6JJO - chains A and G of the 18 polymer chains in the assembly; structure by X-ray diffraction, 4.16 A resolution (low resolution: residue-level contacts below are approximate; hydrogen-bond / salt-bridge calls are withheld).

== Chain A ==
Protein: Periplasmic serine endoprotease DegP
Source organism: Escherichia coli K-12
Notes: EC 3.4.21.107
UniProt: P0C0V0 (DEGP_ECOLI); residues 1-448 here correspond to UniProt positions 27-474 (UniProt number = residue number + 26)
Amino-acid sequence (469 residues; row label = number of the first residue in the row; numbers below 1 keep their minus sign (Met-20 is residue -20)):
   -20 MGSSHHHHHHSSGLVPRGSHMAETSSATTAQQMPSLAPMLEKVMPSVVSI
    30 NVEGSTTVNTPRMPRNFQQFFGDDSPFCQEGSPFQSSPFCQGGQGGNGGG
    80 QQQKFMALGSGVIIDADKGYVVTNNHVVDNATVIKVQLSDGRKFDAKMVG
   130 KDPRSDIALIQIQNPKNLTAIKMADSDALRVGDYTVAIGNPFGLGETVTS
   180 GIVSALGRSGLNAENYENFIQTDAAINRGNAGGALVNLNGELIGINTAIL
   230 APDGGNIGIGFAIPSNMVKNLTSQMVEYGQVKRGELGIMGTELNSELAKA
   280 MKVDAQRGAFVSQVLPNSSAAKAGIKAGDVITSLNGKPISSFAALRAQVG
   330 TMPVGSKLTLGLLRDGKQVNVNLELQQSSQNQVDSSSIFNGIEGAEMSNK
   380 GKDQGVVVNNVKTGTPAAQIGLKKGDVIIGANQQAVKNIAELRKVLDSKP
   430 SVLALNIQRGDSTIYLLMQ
Unresolved in the structure: -20 to 8, 33-81, 358-367
Construct notes: expression tag (-20 to 0); engineered mutation Ala210 (Ser236 in P0C0V0)

== Chain G ==
Protein: TMB-CYRKL modulator
Amino-acid sequence (5 residues; row label = number of the first residue in the row):
   460 CYRKL

== How chain A and chain G interact ==
Residue-residue contacts (14):
  His105(A) with Lys463(G); Leu464(G)
  Leu190(A) with Tyr461(G)
  Asn206(A) with Leu464(G)
  Arg207(A) with Leu464(G)
  Gly208(A) with Leu464(G)
  Ala210(A) with Leu464(G)
  Thr226(A) with Leu464(G)
  Ala227(A) with Arg462(G); Lys463(G)
  Ile228(A) with Tyr461(G); Arg462(G)
  Leu229(A) with Cys460(G); Tyr461(G)

== Summary ==
The interface between chain A and chain G involves 10 residues on one side and 5 on the other.
Chain A is Periplasmic serine endoprotease DegP (Escherichia coli K-12) and chain G is TMB-CYRKL modulator;
the structure, Crystal structure of the DegP dodecamer with a modulator, was determined by X-ray diffraction
together with 6JJK and 6JJL from the same study.
